PDB entry 8HWT | electron microscopy, 2.91 A resolution | chains A and E of the 5 polymer chains in the assembly

== Chain A ==
Name: Spike protein S2'
From: Severe acute respiratory syndrome coronavirus 2
UniProt: P0DTC2 (SPIKE_SARS2); numbering as in UniProt (aligned over 319-541)
Sequence (223 residues; each row starts with the number of its first residue):
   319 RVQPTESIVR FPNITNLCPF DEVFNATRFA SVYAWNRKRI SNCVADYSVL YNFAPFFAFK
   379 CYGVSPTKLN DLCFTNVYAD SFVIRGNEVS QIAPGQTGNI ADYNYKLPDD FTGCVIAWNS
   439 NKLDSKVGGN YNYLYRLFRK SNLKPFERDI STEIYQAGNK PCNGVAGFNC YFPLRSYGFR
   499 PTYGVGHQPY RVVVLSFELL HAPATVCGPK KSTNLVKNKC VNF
Not modelled in the structure: 319-332, 518-523, 528-541
Cystine bridges: Cys-336/Cys-361, Cys-379/Cys-432, Cys-391/Cys-525, Cys-480/Cys-488
Differences from the reference sequence: variant Asp-339 (Gly in P0DTC2), Phe-371 (Ser in P0DTC2), Pro-373 (Ser in P0DTC2), Phe-375 (Ser in P0DTC2), Ala-376 (Thr in P0DTC2), Asn-405 (Asp in P0DTC2), Ser-408 (Arg in P0DTC2), Asn-417 (Lys in P0DTC2), Lys-440 (Asn in P0DTC2), Asn-477 (Ser in P0DTC2), Lys-478 (Thr in P0DTC2), Ala-484 (Glu in P0DTC2), Arg-493 (Gln in P0DTC2), Arg-498 (Gln in P0DTC2), Tyr-501 (Asn in P0DTC2), His-505 (Tyr in P0DTC2)
UniProt features mapped onto this chain:
  - region: Asn-448 to Phe-456 (Immunodominant HLA epitope recognized by the CD8+)
  - glycosylation: Thr-323 (O-linked (GalNAc) threonine), Ser-325 (O-linked (HexNAc...) serine), Asn-331 (N-linked (GlcNAc...) (complex) asparagine), Asn-343 (N-linked (GlcNAc...) (complex) asparagine)

== Chain E ==
Name: S304 light chain
From: Homo sapiens
Sequence (216 residues; each row starts with the number of its first residue):
     1 DIEMTQSPSS LSAAVGDRVT ITCRASQSIG SYLNWYQQKP GKAPKLLIYA ASSLQSGVPS
    61 RFSGSGSGTD FTLTISSLQP EDFAIYYCQQ SYVSPTYTFG PGTKVDIKRT VAAPSVFIFP
   121 PSDEQLKSGT ASVVCLLNNF YPREAKVQWK VDNALQSGNS QESVTEQDSK DSTYSLSSTL
   181 TLSKADYEKH KVYACEVTHQ GLSSPVTKSF NRGECS
Not modelled in the structure: 216
Cystine bridges: Cys-23/Cys-88, Cys-135/Cys-195

== Chain A / chain E interface ==
Pairs across the interface (14):
  Lys-378(A) with Val-93(E); Ser-94(E)
  Cys-379(A) with Tyr-92(E); Ser-94(E), hydrogen bond (backbone-side chain)
  Tyr-380(A) with Tyr-92(E); Val-93(E), hydrophobic
  Gly-381(A) with Tyr-32(E), hydrogen bond (backbone-side chain); Tyr-92(E), hydrogen bond (backbone-backbone)
  Val-382(A) with Ser-94(E), hydrogen bond (backbone-side chain)
  Pro-384(A) with Ser-94(E)
  Pro-412(A) with Gln-27(E), hydrogen bond (backbone-side chain)
  Asp-427(A) with Tyr-92(E), hydrogen bond (backbone-side chain)
  Asp-428(A) with Tyr-92(E)
  Phe-429(A) with Tyr-92(E), hydrogen bond (backbone-side chain)
Other interface residues (no listed pair), chain A (12 interface residues in all): Phe-377, Ser-383
Other interface residues (no listed pair), chain E (8 interface residues in all): Ser-28, Pro-95, Tyr-97

== In short ==
12 residues of chain A face 8 of chain E across their interface, with 7 hydrogen bonds. Among the polar pairs
are Cys-379(A)/Ser-94(E), Gly-381(A)/Tyr-32(E) and Val-382(A)/Ser-94(E).
Chain A is Spike protein S2' (Severe acute respiratory syndrome coronavirus 2) and chain E is S304 light chain
(Homo sapiens); the structure, SARS-CoV-2 Omicron BA.2 RBD complexed with BD-604 and S304 Fab, was determined
by electron microscopy.
